Entry 7WTO (electron microscopy, 3.50 A resolution); this record covers chains C2 and SL of the 16 polymer chains in the assembly.

# Chain C2
Molecule: 18S rRNA
From: Saccharomyces cerevisiae
Sequence (1800 nucleotides; numbered 1 to 1800; the number before each row is that of its first residue):
     1 UAUCUGGUUGAUCCUGCCAGUAGUCAUAUGCUUGUCUCAAAGAUUAAGCC
    51 AUGCAUGUCUAAGUAUAAGCAAUUUAUACAGUGAAACUGCGAAUGGCUCA
   101 UUAAAUCAGUUAUCGUUUAUUUGAUAGUUCCUUUACUACAUGGUAUAACU
   151 GUGGUAAUUCUAGAGCUAAUACAUGCUUAAAAUCUCGACCCUUUGGAAGA
   201 GAUGUAUUUAUUAGAUAAAAAAUCAAUGUCUUCGGACUCUUUGAUGAUUC
   251 AUAAUAACUUUUCGAAUCGCAUGGCCUUGUGCUGGCGAUGGUUCAUUCAA
   301 AUUUCUGCCCUAUCAACUUUCGAUGGUAGGAUAGUGGCCUACCAUGGUUU
   351 CAACGGGUAACGGGGAAUAAGGGUUCGAUUCCGGAGAGGGAGCCUGAGAA
   401 ACGGCUACCACAUCCAAGGAAGGCAGCAGGCGCGCAAAUUACCCAAUCCU
   451 AAUUCAGGGAGGUAGUGACAAUAAAUAACGAUACAGGGCCCAUUCGGGUC
   501 UUGUAAUUGGAAUGAGUACAAUGUAAAUACCUUAACGAGGAACAAUUGGA
   551 GGGCAAGUCUGGUGCCAGCAGCCGCGGUAAUUCCAGCUCCAAUAGCGUAU
   601 AUUAAAGUUGUUGCAGUUAAAAAGCUCGUAGUUGAACUUUGGGCCCGGUU
   651 GGCCGGUCCGAUUUUUUCGUGUACUGGAUUUCCAACGGGGCCUUUCCUUC
   701 UGGCUAACCUUGAGUCCUUGUGGCUCUUGGCGAACCAGGACUUUUACUUU
   751 GAAAAAAUUAGAGUGUUCAAAGCAGGCGUAUUGCUCGAAUAUAUUAGCAU
   801 GGAAUAAUAGAAUAGGACGUUUGGUUCUAUUUUGUUGGUUUCUAGGACCA
   851 UCGUAAUGAUUAAUAGGGACGGUCGGGGGCAUCAGUAUUCAAUUGUCAGA
   901 GGUGAAAUUCUUGGAUUUAUUGAAGACUAACUACUGCGAAAGCAUUUGCC
   951 AAGGACGUUUUCAUUAAUCAAGAACGAAAGUUAGGGGAUCGAAGAUGAUC
  1001 AGAUACCGUCGUAGUCUUAACCAUAAACUAUGCCGACUAGGGAUCGGGUG
  1051 GUGUUUUUUUAAUGACCCACUCGGCACCUUACGAGAAAUCAAAGUCUUUG
  1101 GGUUCUGGGGGGAGUAUGGUCGCAAGGCUGAAACUUAAAGGAAUUGACGG
  1151 AAGGGCACCACCAGGAGUGGAGCCUGCGGCUUAAUUUGACUCAACACGGG
  1201 GAAACUCACCAGGUCCAGACACAAUAAGGAUUGACAGAUUGAGAGCUCUU
  1251 UCUUGAUUUUGUGGGUGGUGGUGCAUGGCCGUUCUUAGUUGGUGGAGUGA
  1301 UUUGUCUGCUUAAUUGCGAUAACGAACGAGACCUUAACCUACUAAAUAGU
  1351 GGUGCUAGCAUUUGCUGGUUAUCCACUUCUUAGAGGGACUAUCGGUUUCA
  1401 AGCCGAUGGAAGUUUGAGGCAAUAACAGGUCUGUGAUGCCCUUAGACGUU
  1451 CUGGGCCGCACGCGCGCUACACUGACGGAGCCAGCGAGUCUAACCUUGGC
  1501 CGAGAGGUCUUGGUAAUCUUGUGAAACUCCGUCGUGCUGGGGAUAGAGCA
  1551 UUGUAAUUAUUGCUCUUCAACGAGGAAUUCCUAGUAAGCGCAAGUCAUCA
  1601 GCUUGCGUUGAUUACGUCCCUGCCCUUUGUACACACCGCCCGUCGCUAGU
  1651 ACCGAUUGAAUGGCUUAGUGAGGCCUCAGGAUCUGCUUAGAGAAGGGGGC
  1701 AACUCCAUCUCAGAGCGGAGAAUUUGGACAAACUUGGUCAUUUAGAGGAA
  1751 CUAAAAGUCGUAACAAGGUUUCCGUAGGUGAACCUGCGGAAGGAUCAUUA
Disordered / not traced: 73-75, 133-135, 489-498, 651-683, 707-732, 1147-1634, 1639-1643, 1687-1711, 1759-1765

# Chain SL
Name: 40S ribosomal protein S11-A
From: Saccharomyces cerevisiae
UniProtKB: P0CX47 (RS11A_YEAST); residue numbers follow UniProt; this construct covers 1-156
Chain sequence (156 residues; row label = number of the first residue in the row):
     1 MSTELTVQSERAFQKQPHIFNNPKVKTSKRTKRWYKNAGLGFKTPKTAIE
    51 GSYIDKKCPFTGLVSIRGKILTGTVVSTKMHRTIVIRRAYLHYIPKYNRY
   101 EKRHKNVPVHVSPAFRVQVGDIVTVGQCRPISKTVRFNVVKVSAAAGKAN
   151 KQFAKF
Disordered / not traced: 1, 148-156
Curated features (UniProtKB/Swiss-Prot):
  - modified residue: Ser2 (N-acetylserine)
  - cross-link (Glycyl lysine isopeptide (Lys-Gly)): Lys15 (interchain with G-Cter in ubiquitin), Lys46 (interchain with G-Cter in ubiquitin), Lys56 (interchain with G-Cter in ubiquitin), Lys57 (interchain with G-Cter in ubiquitin), Lys79 (interchain with G-Cter in ubiquitin), Lys96 (interchain with G-Cter in ubiquitin), Lys105 (interchain with G-Cter in ubiquitin), Lys133 (interchain with G-Cter in ubiquitin), Lys141 (interchain with G-Cter in ubiquitin), Lys148 (interchain with G-Cter in ubiquitin)

# Interface between chain C2 and chain SL
Residue-residue contacts - 95 pairs, chain C2 then chain SL:
  A112(C2) - Arg67(SL)  hydrogen bond to the sugar
  A112(C2) - Gly68(SL)  sugar contact
  C114(C2) - Ser65(SL)  hydrogen bond to the base
  C114(C2) - Arg67(SL)  sugar contact
  G115(C2) - Ser65(SL)  phosphate contact
  G115(C2) - Arg67(SL)  salt bridge to the phosphate
  G115(C2) - Arg129(SL)  sugar contact
  G115(C2) - Pro130(SL)  base contact
  A210(C2) - His18(SL)  salt bridge to the phosphate
  U211(C2) - His18(SL)  phosphate contact
  U211(C2) - Phe20(SL)  phosphate contact
  G246(C2) - Ala38(SL)  hydrogen bond to the base
  G246(C2) - Gly39(SL)  sugar contact
  G246(C2) - Leu40(SL)  hydrogen bond to the sugar
  G246(C2) - Ile66(SL)  hydrogen bond to the base
  G246(C2) - Arg67(SL)  base contact
  A247(C2) - Asn37(SL)  hydrogen bond to the sugar
  A247(C2) - Ala38(SL)  sugar contact
  A247(C2) - Gly39(SL)  sugar contact
  A247(C2) - Ile66(SL)  base contact
  U248(C2) - Trp34(SL)  phosphate contact
  U248(C2) - Lys36(SL)  sugar contact
  U249(C2) - Gln16(SL)  base contact
  U249(C2) - Pro17(SL)  hydrogen bond to the base
  U249(C2) - His18(SL)  base contact
  U249(C2) - Trp34(SL)  hydrogen bond to the phosphate
  U249(C2) - Leu63(SL)  base contact
  U303(C2) - Gln127(SL)  sugar contact
  U303(C2) - Arg136(SL)  phosphate contact
  U304(C2) - Lys69(SL)  base contact
  U304(C2) - Gln127(SL)  hydrogen bond to the sugar
  U304(C2) - Arg136(SL)  salt bridge to the phosphate
  U304(C2) - Phe137(SL)  sugar contact
  U306(C2) - Tyr90(SL)  hydrogen bond to the phosphate
  U306(C2) - Lys105(SL)  phosphate contact
  G307(C2) - Tyr90(SL)  hydrogen bond to the phosphate
  G307(C2) - His92(SL)  sugar contact
  G307(C2) - Arg103(SL)  salt bridge to the phosphate
  G307(C2) - Lys105(SL)  salt bridge to the phosphate
  C308(C2) - Arg103(SL)  salt bridge to the phosphate
  U324(C2) - Met80(SL)  hydrogen bond to the sugar
  U324(C2) - Lys133(SL)  phosphate contact
  U324(C2) - Thr134(SL)  phosphate contact
  G325(C2) - Met80(SL)  sugar contact
  G325(C2) - His81(SL)  hydrogen bond to the sugar
  G325(C2) - Thr83(SL)  phosphate contact
  G325(C2) - Ser132(SL)  phosphate contact
  G325(C2) - Lys133(SL)  phosphate contact
  G325(C2) - Thr134(SL)  hydrogen bond to the phosphate
  G325(C2) - Val135(SL)  phosphate contact
  G326(C2) - Glu10(SL)  hydrogen bond to the base
  G326(C2) - Lys57(SL)  salt bridge to the phosphate
  G326(C2) - His81(SL)  sugar contact
  G326(C2) - Ser132(SL)  hydrogen bond to the phosphate
  U327(C2) - Glu10(SL)  sugar contact
  U327(C2) - Gln14(SL)  phosphate contact
  U327(C2) - Lys57(SL)  salt bridge to the phosphate
  A328(C2) - Lys56(SL)  phosphate contact
  U335(C2) - Arg129(SL)  sugar contact
  U335(C2) - Pro130(SL)  hydrogen bond to the sugar
  G336(C2) - Pro130(SL)  sugar contact
  G336(C2) - Ile131(SL)  sugar contact
  G336(C2) - Ser132(SL)  phosphate contact
  G336(C2) - Lys133(SL)  hydrogen bond to the sugar
  G337(C2) - Ile131(SL)  phosphate contact
  G337(C2) - Ser132(SL)  sugar contact
  G337(C2) - Lys133(SL)  sugar contact
  C338(C2) - Lys133(SL)  salt bridge to the phosphate
  G346(C2) - Lys79(SL)  sugar contact
  G346(C2) - Met80(SL)  hydrogen bond to the sugar
  G347(C2) - Ser77(SL)  hydrogen bond to the phosphate
  G347(C2) - Met80(SL)  sugar contact
  G347(C2) - Val85(SL)  phosphate contact
  U348(C2) - Val85(SL)  phosphate contact
  U348(C2) - Asn106(SL)  hydrogen bond to the phosphate
  U349(C2) - His104(SL)  salt bridge to the phosphate
  U349(C2) - Asn106(SL)  phosphate contact
  U350(C2) - His104(SL)  phosphate contact
  C351(C2) - Arg87(SL)  base contact
  C351(C2) - Lys102(SL)  base contact
  C351(C2) - Arg103(SL)  base contact
  C351(C2) - His104(SL)  hydrogen bond to the base
  G373(C2) - Lys96(SL)  hydrogen bond to the phosphate
  U374(C2) - Lys96(SL)  salt bridge to the phosphate
  G610(C2) - Lys96(SL)  salt bridge to the phosphate
  U611(C2) - Lys96(SL)  hydrogen bond to the base
  U611(C2) - Tyr97(SL)  sugar contact
  U611(C2) - Arg99(SL)  sugar contact
  U632(C2) - Lys102(SL)  salt bridge to the phosphate
  C747(C2) - Tyr100(SL)  phosphate contact
  G797(C2) - Lys69(SL)  hydrogen bond to the sugar
  G837(C2) - Thr27(SL)  phosphate contact
  G838(C2) - Thr27(SL)  hydrogen bond to the phosphate
  G838(C2) - Ser28(SL)  sugar contact
  U839(C2) - Ser28(SL)  phosphate contact
Interface residues without a listed pair, chain C2 (48 interface residues in all): U110, U111, U113, U212, C305, C342, G372, A746, U795
Interface residues without a listed pair, chain SL (60 interface residues in all): Arg11, Ala12, Leu71, Arg82, Arg88, Leu91, Tyr93, Pro95, Val107, His110

# In short
48 residues of chain C2 and 60 residues of chain SL are in contact; the contacts include 26 hydrogen bonds and
13 salt bridges. Polar pairs include C114(C2)-Ser65(SL), G246(C2)-Ala38(SL) and G246(C2)-Ile66(SL).
Here chain C2 is 18S rRNA and chain SL is 40S ribosomal protein S11-A, both from Saccharomyces cerevisiae.
Entry 7WTO (Cryo-EM structure of a yeast pre-40S ribosomal subunit - State Tsr1-1 (without Rps2)) was
determined by electron microscopy, deposited together with 7WTN, 7WTP, 7WTQ and 7WTR.
